PDB entry 9FST | X-ray diffraction, 2.75 A resolution | chains B and C of the 28 polymer chains in the assembly

# Chain B
Name: Proteasome subunit alpha type-3
Source organism: Saccharomyces cerevisiae
UniProtKB: P23638 (PSA3_YEAST); residues 0-257 here correspond to UniProt positions 1-258 (UniProt number = residue number + 1)
Sequence (258 residues; row label = number of the first residue in the row; numbering starts at 0):
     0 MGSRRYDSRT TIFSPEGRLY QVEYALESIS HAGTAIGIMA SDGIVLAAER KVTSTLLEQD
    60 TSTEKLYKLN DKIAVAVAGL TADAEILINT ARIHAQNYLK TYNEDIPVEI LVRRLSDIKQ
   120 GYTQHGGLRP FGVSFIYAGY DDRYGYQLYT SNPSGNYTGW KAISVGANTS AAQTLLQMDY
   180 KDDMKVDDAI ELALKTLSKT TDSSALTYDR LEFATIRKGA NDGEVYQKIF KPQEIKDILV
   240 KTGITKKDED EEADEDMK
Unresolved in the structure: 0, 245-257
Curated features (UniProtKB/Swiss-Prot):
  - cross-link (Glycyl lysine isopeptide (Lys-Gly)): Lys99 (interchain with G-Cter in ubiquitin), Lys198 (interchain with G-Cter in ubiquitin), Lys230 (interchain with G-Cter in ubiquitin)

# Chain C
Name: Proteasome subunit alpha type-4
Source organism: Saccharomyces cerevisiae
UniProtKB: P40303 (PSA4_YEAST); residues -1 to 252 here correspond to UniProt positions 1-254 (UniProt number = residue number + 2)
Sequence (254 residues; row label = number of the first residue in the row; numbers below 1 keep their minus sign (Met-1 is residue -1)):
    -1 MSGYDRALSI FSPDGHIFQV EYALEAVKRG TCAVGVKGKN CVVLGCERRS TLKLQDTRIT
    59 PSKVSKIDSH VVLSFSGLNA DSRILIEKAR VEAQSHRLTL EDPVTVEYLT RYVAGVQQRY
   119 TQSGGVRPFG VSTLIAGFDP RDDEPKLYQT EPSGIYSSWS AQTIGRNSKT VREFLEKNYD
   179 RKEPPATVEE CVKLTVRSLL EVVQTGAKNI EITVVKPDSD IVALSSEEIN QYVTQIEQEK
   239 QEQQEQDKKK KSNH
Unresolved in the structure: -1 to 0, 241-252
Curated features (UniProtKB/Swiss-Prot):
  - modified residue: Thr58 (Phosphothreonine)

# Chain B / chain C interface
Residue-residue contacts (77):
  Arg3(B) with Arg4(C), hydrogen bond (backbone-side chain)
  Asp6(B) with Tyr2(C), hydrogen bond; Arg4(C), salt bridge
  Arg8(B) with Tyr2(C); Arg4(C)
  Thr10(B) with Leu6(C); Arg125(C)
  Ile11(B) with Gln17(C)
  Phe12(B) with Gln17(C); Tyr20(C); Ala21(C), hydrophobic; Ala24(C), hydrophobic; Leu76(C), hydrophobic; Arg125(C); Pro126(C); Gly128(C)
  Ser13(B) with Tyr20(C)
  Pro14(B) with Tyr20(C), hydrophobic; Glu23(C)
  Glu15(B) with Glu23(C); Arg27(C), hydrogen bond (backbone-side chain)
  Gly16(B) with Tyr20(C); Glu23(C); Ala24(C); Arg27(C), hydrogen bond (backbone-side chain)
  Arg17(B) with Arg27(C)
  Leu18(B) with Leu76(C), hydrophobic; Arg125(C)
  Met38(B) with Asp54(C); Arg56(C)
  Arg112(B) with Arg81(C)
  Ser115(B) with Arg81(C), hydrogen bond (backbone-side chain)
  Asp116(B) with Arg81(C), salt bridge; Ile82(C)
  Gln119(B) with Ala78(C); Asp79(C); Ile82(C); Arg125(C)
  Thr122(B) with Arg125(C), hydrogen bond (backbone-side chain)
  Gln123(B) with Tyr118(C); Val124(C); Arg125(C), hydrogen bond (backbone-backbone); Pro126(C); Phe127(C)
  His124(B) with Gly123(C); Val124(C)
  Gly125(B) with Tyr2(C); Gly123(C)
  Gly126(B) with Tyr2(C)
  Tyr143(B) with Arg56(C), hydrogen bond (backbone-side chain); Ile57(C), hydrophobic
  Tyr145(B) with Arg56(C), hydrogen bond (backbone-side chain)
  Gln146(B) with Ile57(C)
  Leu147(B) with Ile57(C)
  Tyr148(B) with Ile57(C)
  Ser153(B) with Ala78(C)
  Gly154(B) with Ala78(C); Arg81(C), hydrogen bond (backbone-side chain)
  Asn155(B) with Asn77(C); Ala78(C)
  Tyr156(B) with Pro59(C), hydrophobic; Arg81(C)
  Gly158(B) with Gln53(C); Asp54(C), hydrogen bond (backbone-backbone); Ile57(C); Thr58(C), hydrogen bond (backbone-side chain)
  Trp159(B) with Leu52(C); Gln53(C); Asp54(C)
  Lys160(B) with Leu52(C), hydrogen bond (backbone-backbone); Gln53(C); Asp54(C)
  Ala161(B) with Leu52(C)
  Leu175(B) with Leu52(C), hydrophobic
  Gln176(B) with Lys51(C); Leu52(C)
  Tyr179(B) with Leu52(C), hydrophobic
Also at the interface, not in a pair above, chain B (41 interface residues in all): Glu108, Thr157, Gln172
Also at the interface, not in a pair above, chain C (31 interface residues in all): Leu50

# In short
41 residues of chain B face 31 of chain C across their interface, with 13 hydrogen bonds and 2 salt bridges.
Among the polar pairs are Asp6(B)-Arg4(C), Asp116(B)-Arg81(C) and Arg3(B)-Arg4(C).
Here chain B is Proteasome subunit alpha type-3 and chain C is Proteasome subunit alpha type-4, both from
Saccharomyces cerevisiae. Entry 9FST (Yeast 20S proteasome with human beta1i (1-51) in complex with
epoxyketone inhibitor LU-001i) was determined by X-ray diffraction (same publication as 9FRW, 9FSU, 9FSV, 9FT0
and 9FT1).
